PDB entry 3PBS | X-ray diffraction, 2.00 A resolution | chain A

[Chain A]
Molecule: Penicillin-binding protein 3
From: Pseudomonas aeruginosa
UniProtKB: Q51504 (Q51504_PSEAE); numbering as in UniProt (aligned over 50-579)
Chain sequence (538 residues; row label = number of the first residue in the row):
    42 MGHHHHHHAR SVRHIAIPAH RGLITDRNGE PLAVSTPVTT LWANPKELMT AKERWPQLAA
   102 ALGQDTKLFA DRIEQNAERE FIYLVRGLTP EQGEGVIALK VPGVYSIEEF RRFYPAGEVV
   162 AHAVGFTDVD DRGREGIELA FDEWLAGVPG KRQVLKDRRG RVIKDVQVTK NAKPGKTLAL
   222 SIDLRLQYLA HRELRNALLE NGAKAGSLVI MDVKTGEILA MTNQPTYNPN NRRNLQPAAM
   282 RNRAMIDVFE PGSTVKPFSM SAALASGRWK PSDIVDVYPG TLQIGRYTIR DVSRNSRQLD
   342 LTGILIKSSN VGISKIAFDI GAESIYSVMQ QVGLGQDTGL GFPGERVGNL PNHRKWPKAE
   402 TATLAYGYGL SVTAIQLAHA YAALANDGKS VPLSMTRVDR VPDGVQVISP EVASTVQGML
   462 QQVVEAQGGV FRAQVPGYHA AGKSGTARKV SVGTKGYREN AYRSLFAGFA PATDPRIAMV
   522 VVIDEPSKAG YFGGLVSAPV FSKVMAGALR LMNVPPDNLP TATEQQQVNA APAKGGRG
Disordered / not traced: 42-52, 491-500, 562-579
Construct notes: expression tag (42-49)
Covalently attached groups: AZTREONAM, open form (AZR) linked to S294
Ligand contacts: AZTREONAM, open form (AZR; 2-({[(1Z)-1-(2-amino-1,3-thiazol-4-yl)-2-oxo-2-{[(2S,3S)-1-oxo-3-(sulfoamino)butan-2-yl]amino}ethylidene]amino}oxy)-2-methylpropanoic acid): E291, G293, V333, S349, N351, G408, Y409, K484, S485, G486, T487, A488, R489, Y503, Y532, F533, G534
Reported in the primary citation:
  - conformationally variable residues (side-chain flip): Y409, R489, Y503, Y532, F533
  - binding site for AZTREONAM, open form: V333, K484, S485, T487, F533

[Summary]
AZTREONAM, open form is covalently linked to S294. The paper reports a binding site for AZTREONAM, open form
at V333, K484 and S485 among others; conformational variability at Y409, R489 and Y503 among others.
Chain A is Penicillin-binding protein 3 (Pseudomonas aeruginosa); the structure, Crystal structure of PBP3
complexed with aztreonam, was determined by X-ray diffraction together with 3PBN, 3PBO, 3PBQ, 3PBR and 3PBT
from the same study.
